Entry 2H5R (X-ray diffraction, 1.60 A resolution); this record covers chain A.

# Chain A
Protein: mStrawberry
From: Discosoma sp
Amino-acid sequence (234 residues; each row starts with the number of its first residue; note: 2 numbers in that range are skipped by the numbering (no residue carries them; nothing is unmodelled there); numbers below 1 keep their minus sign (Met-4 is residue -4)):
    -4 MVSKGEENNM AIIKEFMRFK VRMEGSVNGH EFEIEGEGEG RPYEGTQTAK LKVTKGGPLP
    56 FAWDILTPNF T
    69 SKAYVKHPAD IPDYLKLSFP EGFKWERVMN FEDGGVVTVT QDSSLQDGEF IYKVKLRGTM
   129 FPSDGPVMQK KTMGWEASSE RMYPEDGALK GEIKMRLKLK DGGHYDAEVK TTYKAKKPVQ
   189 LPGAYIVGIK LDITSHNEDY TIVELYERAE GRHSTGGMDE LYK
Unresolved in the structure: -4 to 5, 231
Modified positions: Thr66 ({2-[(1R,2R)-1-amino-2-hydroxypropyl]-4-(4-hydroxybenzylidene)-5-oxo-4,5-dihydro-1H-imidazol-1-yl}acetic acid; CRO)
Covalently attached groups: covalent link Thr66-Ser69
From the paper describing this entry:
  - conformationally variable residues (side-chain flip): Glu215
  - contacts within the chain: Phe65-Thr66

# Summary
The paper reports conformational variability at Glu215; contacts within the chain involving Thr66 and Phe65.
Chain A is mStrawberry (Discosoma sp); the structure, Crystal structure of mStrawberry at pH 10.5, was
determined by X-ray diffraction (same publication as 2H5O, 2H5P, 2H5Q and 2H8Q).
